Entry 8IC8 (X-ray diffraction, 2.42 A resolution); this record covers chains B and G of the 12 polymer chains in the assembly.

Chain B (and G):
Protein: Exo-alpha-D-arabinofuranosidase
Source organism: Microbacterium arabinogalactanolyticum
Notes: chain G of this document is another copy of the same molecule, construct and numbering; everything in this record applies to it too
Amino-acid sequence (378 residues; numbered 1 to 378; the number before each row is that of its first residue):
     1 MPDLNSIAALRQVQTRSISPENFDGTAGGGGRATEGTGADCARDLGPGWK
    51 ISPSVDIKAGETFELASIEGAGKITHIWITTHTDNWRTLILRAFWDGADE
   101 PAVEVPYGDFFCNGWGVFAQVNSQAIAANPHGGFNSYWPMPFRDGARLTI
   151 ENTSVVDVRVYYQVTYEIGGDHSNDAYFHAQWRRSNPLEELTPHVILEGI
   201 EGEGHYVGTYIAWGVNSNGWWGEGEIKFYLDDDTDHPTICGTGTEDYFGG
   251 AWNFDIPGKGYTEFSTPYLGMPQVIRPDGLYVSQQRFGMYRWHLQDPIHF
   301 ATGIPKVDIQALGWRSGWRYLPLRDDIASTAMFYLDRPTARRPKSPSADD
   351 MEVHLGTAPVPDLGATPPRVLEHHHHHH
Unresolved in the structure: 1, 372-378 (chain G: 1, 371-378)

Interface between chain B and chain G:
Residue-residue contacts (91; chain B residue first):
  P187(B) - R324(G)
  V215(B) - S283(G)
  V215(B) - Q284(G)  hydrogen bond (backbone-side chain)
  N216(B) - N216(G)
  N216(B) - Q284(G)
  S217(B) - S283(G)  hydrogen bond (backbone-side chain)
  S217(B) - Q284(G)
  N218(B) - Y281(G)
  N218(B) - V282(G)
  N218(B) - S283(G)  hydrogen bond (side chain-backbone)
  N218(B) - Q284(G)  hydrogen bond (side chain-backbone)
  N218(B) - R286(G)
  N218(B) - H354(G)
  G219(B) - Y281(G)  hydrogen bond (backbone-backbone)
  G219(B) - H354(G)
  G219(B) - P359(G)
  W220(B) - Y281(G)
  W220(B) - P359(G)  hydrogen bond (backbone-backbone)
  N253(B) - Y281(G)  hydrogen bond
  N253(B) - P359(G)
  D255(B) - Y281(G)  hydrogen bond
  Y261(B) - G279(G)
  Y261(B) - L280(G)
  Y261(B) - Y281(G)
  R276(B) - G279(G)  hydrogen bond (side chain-backbone)
  P277(B) - P277(G)  hydrophobic
  G279(B) - Y261(G)
  G279(B) - R276(G)  hydrogen bond (backbone-side chain)
  G279(B) - Q285(G)
  L280(B) - G260(G)
  L280(B) - Y261(G)
  Y281(B) - N218(G)
  Y281(B) - G219(G)  hydrogen bond (backbone-backbone)
  Y281(B) - W220(G)
  Y281(B) - N253(G)  hydrogen bond
  Y281(B) - D255(G)  hydrogen bond
  Y281(B) - Y261(G)
  V282(B) - N218(G)
  S283(B) - V215(G)
  S283(B) - S217(G)  hydrogen bond (side chain-backbone)
  S283(B) - N218(G)  hydrogen bond (backbone-side chain)
  S283(B) - Q285(G)
  Q284(B) - V215(G)  hydrogen bond (side chain-backbone)
  Q284(B) - N216(G)
  Q284(B) - S217(G)  hydrogen bond (side chain-backbone)
  Q284(B) - N218(G)  hydrogen bond (backbone-side chain)
  Q285(B) - G279(G)
  Q285(B) - S283(G)
  R286(B) - N218(G)
  W314(B) - P359(G)
  W314(B) - V360(G)
  W314(B) - P361(G)
  R315(B) - D349(G)  salt bridge
  R315(B) - E352(G)  salt bridge
  R315(B) - P361(G)
  R315(B) - D362(G)
  S316(B) - E352(G)  hydrogen bond (backbone-side chain)
  S316(B) - P361(G)
  S316(B) - D362(G)
  G317(B) - D362(G)  hydrogen bond (backbone-side chain)
  W318(B) - V360(G)  hydrophobic
  W318(B) - D362(G)  hydrogen bond (backbone-side chain)
  W318(B) - L363(G)  hydrophobic
  W318(B) - R369(G)  hydrogen bond (side chain-backbone)
  R319(B) - D349(G)  salt bridge
  R319(B) - E352(G)  salt bridge
  R324(B) - P187(G)
  D349(B) - R315(G)  salt bridge
  D349(B) - R319(G)  salt bridge
  E352(B) - R315(G)  salt bridge
  E352(B) - S316(G)  hydrogen bond (side chain-backbone)
  E352(B) - R319(G)  salt bridge
  H354(B) - N218(G)
  H354(B) - G219(G)
  A358(B) - G219(G)
  P359(B) - G219(G)
  P359(B) - W220(G)  hydrogen bond (backbone-backbone)
  P359(B) - N253(G)
  P359(B) - W314(G)
  V360(B) - W314(G)  hydrophobic
  V360(B) - W318(G)  hydrophobic
  P361(B) - W314(G)
  P361(B) - R315(G)
  P361(B) - S316(G)
  D362(B) - R315(G)
  D362(B) - S316(G)
  D362(B) - G317(G)  hydrogen bond (side chain-backbone)
  D362(B) - W318(G)  hydrogen bond (side chain-backbone)
  L363(B) - W318(G)  hydrophobic
  R369(B) - W318(G)  hydrogen bond (backbone-side chain)
  L371(B) - W318(G)
Other interface residues (no listed pair), chain B (40 interface residues in all): G260, V370
Other interface residues (no listed pair), chain G (38 interface residues in all): A358

In short:
The interface between chain B and chain G involves 40 residues on one side and 38 on the other, with 27
hydrogen bonds and 8 salt bridges. Polar contacts include R315(B)-D349(G), R315(B)-E352(G) and
R319(B)-D349(G).
Chain B and chain G are both Exo-alpha-D-arabinofuranosidase (Microbacterium arabinogalactanolyticum); the
structure, Exo-alpha-D-arabinofuranosidase from Microbacterium arabinogalactanolyticum, was determined by
X-ray diffraction (same publication as 8HHV and 8IC7).
